PDB entry 9CJL | electron microscopy, 5.50 A resolution (low resolution: residue-level contacts below are approximate; hydrogen-bond / salt-bridge calls are withheld) | chains B and F of the 12 polymer chains in the assembly

[Chain B (and F)]
Protein: Transmembrane emp24 domain-containing protein 9
Source organism: Homo sapiens
Notes: chain F of this document is another copy of the same molecule, construct and numbering; everything in this record applies to it too
Reference sequence: Q9BVK6 (TMED9_HUMAN); numbering as in UniProt (aligned over 1-235)
Chain sequence (235 residues; row label = number of the first residue in the row):
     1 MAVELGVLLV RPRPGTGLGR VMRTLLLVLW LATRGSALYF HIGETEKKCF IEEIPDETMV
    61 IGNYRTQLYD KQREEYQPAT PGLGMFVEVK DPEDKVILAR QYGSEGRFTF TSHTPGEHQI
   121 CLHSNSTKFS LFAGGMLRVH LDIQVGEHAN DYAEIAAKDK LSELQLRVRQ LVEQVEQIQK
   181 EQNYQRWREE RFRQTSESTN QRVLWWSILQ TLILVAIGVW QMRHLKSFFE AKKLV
Disordered / not traced: 1-153 (chain F: 1-161)
Curated features (UniProtKB/Swiss-Prot):
  - region: Cys121 to Lys160 (Required for interaction with STX17)
  - motif: Phe228 to Val235 (COPI vesicle coat-binding), Phe228, Phe229 (COPII vesicle coat-binding)
  - modified residue: Lys160 (N6-acetyllysine)
  - glycosylation: Asn125 (N-linked (GlcNAc...) asparagine)
From the paper describing this entry:
  - mutagenesis - R223E: decreased binding to COPB2
  - mutagenesis - R223E: unchanged binding to Sec23a
  - mutagenesis - E52R, E52R/E53R: decreased binding to MBP-OR
  - mutagenesis - E53R: unchanged binding to MBP-OR

[Interface between chain B and chain F]
Residue-residue contacts (24; chain B residue first):
  Arg193(B) - Arg193(F)
  Arg193(B) - Glu197(F)
  Gln194(B) - Arg193(F)
  Ser196(B) - Glu197(F)
  Asn200(B) - Asn200(F)
  Asn200(B) - Gln201(F)
  Asn200(B) - Leu204(F)
  Val203(B) - Leu204(F)
  Gln210(B) - Thr211(F)
  Leu214(B) - Thr211(F)
  Leu214(B) - Leu214(F)
  Leu214(B) - Val215(F)
  Gln221(B) - Met222(F)
  His224(B) - Met222(F)
  Leu225(B) - Met222(F)
  Leu225(B) - Leu225(F)
  Phe228(B) - Leu225(F)
  Phe228(B) - Lys226(F)
  Phe228(B) - Phe229(F)
  Phe228(B) - Glu230(F)
  Phe229(B) - Phe229(F)
  Lys232(B) - Phe229(F)
  Lys232(B) - Lys232(F)
  Lys232(B) - Lys233(F)
Interface residues without a listed pair, chain B (19 interface residues in all): Glu197, Thr199, Gln201, Thr211, Ile217, Val235

[Summary]
19 residues of chain B and 15 residues of chain F are in contact. From the paper: E52R and E52R/E53R of chain
B reduce binding to MBP-OR; R223E of chain B reduces binding to COPB2.
Chain B and chain F are both Transmembrane emp24 domain-containing protein 9 (Homo sapiens); the structure,
Molecular basis of TMED9 dodecamer, was determined by electron microscopy, deposited together with 9CJK.
